PDB entry 3TS4 | X-ray diffraction, 1.59 A resolution | chain A

# Chain A
Protein: Macrophage metalloelastase
Source organism: Homo sapiens
Notes: EC 3.4.24.65; fragment: catalitic subunit
Reference sequence: P39900 (MMP12_HUMAN); numbering as in UniProt (aligned over 106-263)
Sequence (159 residues; row label = number of the first residue in the row):
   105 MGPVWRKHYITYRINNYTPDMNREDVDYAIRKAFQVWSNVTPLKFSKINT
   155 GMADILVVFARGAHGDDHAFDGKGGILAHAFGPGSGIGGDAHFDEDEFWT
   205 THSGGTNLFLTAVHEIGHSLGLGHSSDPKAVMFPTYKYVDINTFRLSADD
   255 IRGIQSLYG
Differences from the reference sequence: initiating methionine (105); engineered mutation Asp-171 (Phe in P39900)
Metal / ion sites: Ca2+ site 1: Asp-124, Glu-199, Glu-201; Ca2+ site 2: Asp-158, Gly-190, Gly-192, Asp-194; Zn2+ site 1: His-168, Asp-170, His-183, His-196; Ca2+ site 3: Asp-175, Gly-176, Gly-178, Ile-180, Asp-198, Glu-201; Zn2+ site 2: His-218, His-222, His-228 (together with EEG)
Ligand contacts: EEG (N-{3-[4-(4-phenylthiophen-2-yl)phenyl]propanoyl}-L-alpha-glutamyl-L-alpha-glutamyl-amide): Gly-179, Ile-180, Leu-181, Ala-182, His-183, Leu-214, Thr-215, His-218, Glu-219, His-222, His-228, Pro-232, Lys-233, Ala-234, Val-235, Phe-237, Pro-238, Thr-239, Tyr-240, Lys-241, Val-243, Phe-248
Curated features (UniProtKB/Swiss-Prot):
  - active site: Glu-219
  - binding site (Ca(2+)): Asp-124, Asp-158, Asp-175, Gly-176, Gly-178, Ile-180, Gly-190, Gly-192, Asp-194, Asp-198, Glu-199, Glu-201
  - binding site (Zn(2+)): His-168, Asp-170, His-183, His-196, His-218, His-222, His-228

# Summary
Bound to chain A: compound EEG. Asp-124, Glu-199 and Glu-201 coordinate Ca2+ site 1. The Ca2+ site 2 is built
by Asp-158, Gly-190, Gly-192 and Asp-194. Curated annotation (UniProt) lists active-site residue Glu-219, 12
Ca2+-binding residues and 7 Zn2+-binding residues.
Chain A is Macrophage metalloelastase (Homo sapiens); the structure, Human MMP12 in complex with L-glutamate
motif inhibitor, was determined by X-ray diffraction, deposited together with 3TSK, 3TT4, 3TVC and 4EFS.
